PDB entry 9EHL | electron microscopy, 3.90 A resolution | chains C and L of the 18 polymer chains in the assembly

# Chain C
Name: HIV-1 BG505 SOSIP gp120, Envelope glycoprotein gp120
From: Human immunodeficiency virus 1
Reference sequence: Q2N0S5 (Q2N0S5_HV1); the construct lacks a stretch of the UniProt sequence and is renumbered around it, so the offset changes along the chain: 33-141 = UniProt 32-140; 150-185 = UniProt 141-176; 187-309 = UniProt 186-308; 312-321 = UniProt 309-318; 2 more segments
Sequence (506 residues; numbered 6 to 513 plus 10 insertion-coded residues; 12 numbers in that range are skipped by the numbering (no residue carries them; nothing is unmodelled there); the number before each row is that of its first residue; a row labelled like 185A-185I holds insertion residues (185A, then the next letters in order)):
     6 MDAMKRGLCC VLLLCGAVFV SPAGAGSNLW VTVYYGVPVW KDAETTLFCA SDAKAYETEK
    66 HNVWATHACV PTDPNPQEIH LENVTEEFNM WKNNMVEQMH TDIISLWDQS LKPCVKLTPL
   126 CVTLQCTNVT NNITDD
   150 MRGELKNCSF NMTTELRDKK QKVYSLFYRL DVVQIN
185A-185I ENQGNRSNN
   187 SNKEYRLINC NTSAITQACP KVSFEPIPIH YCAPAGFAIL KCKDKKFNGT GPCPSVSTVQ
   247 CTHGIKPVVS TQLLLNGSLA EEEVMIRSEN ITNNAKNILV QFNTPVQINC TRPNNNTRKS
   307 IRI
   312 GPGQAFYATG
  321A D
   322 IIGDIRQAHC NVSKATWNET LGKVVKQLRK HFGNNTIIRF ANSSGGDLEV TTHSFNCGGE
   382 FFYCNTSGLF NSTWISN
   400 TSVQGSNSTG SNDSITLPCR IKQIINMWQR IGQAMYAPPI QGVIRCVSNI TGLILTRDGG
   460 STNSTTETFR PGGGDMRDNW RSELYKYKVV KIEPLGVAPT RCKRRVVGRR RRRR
Not modelled in the structure: 6-32, 150-151, 185A-185I, 400-410, 506-513
Differences from the reference sequence: engineered mutation Asn-332 (Thr330 in Q2N0S5), Cys-501 (Ala498 in Q2N0S5); insertion (509-513)
Cystine bridges: Cys-54/Cys-74, Cys-119/Cys-205, Cys-126/Cys-196, Cys-131/Cys-157, Cys-218/Cys-247, Cys-228/Cys-239, Cys-296/Cys-331, Cys-378/Cys-445, Cys-385/Cys-418
Covalent attachments: N-acetylglucosamine (NAG) linked to Asn-88, Asn-133, Asn-156, Asn-160, Asn-234, Asn-295, Asn-301, Asn-339, Asn-363, Asn-386, Asn-392, Asn-448; glycan linked to Asn-197, Asn-262, Asn-276, Asn-332
Reported in the primary citation:
  - post-translational modification sites: Asn-197, Asn-276 (citing earlier work)

# Chain L
Name: IOMAmin5 Fab Light Chain
From: Homo sapiens
Notes: antibody fragment or engineered binder
Sequence (111 residues; numbered 1 to 110 plus 3 insertion-coded residues; 2 numbers in that range are skipped by the numbering (no residue carries them; nothing is unmodelled there); the number before each row is that of its first residue; a row labelled like 27A-27C holds insertion residues (27A, then the next letters in order)):
     1 QSALTQPAS
    11 VSGSPGQSIT ISCTGSS
27A-27C RDV
    28 GGFDLVSWYQ QHPGKAPKLM IYEVSKRPSG VSNRFSASKS GNTASLTISG LQAEDEADYY
    88 CYSYADG
    96 VAFGGGTKLT VLGQP
Not modelled in the structure: 1
Cystine bridges: Cys-23/Cys-88

# How chain C and chain L interact
Pairs across the interface - 14 pairs, chain C then chain L:
  Thr-278(C) / Phe-30(L)
  Thr-278(C) / Tyr-91(L)  hydrogen bond (backbone-side chain)
  Asn-279(C) / Tyr-91(L)
  Asn-280(C) / Tyr-91(L)  hydrogen bond (backbone-side chain)
  Asn-280(C) / Asp-93(L)
  Asn-280(C) / Gly-94(L)
  Arg-456(C) / Asp-93(L)  salt bridge
  Asp-457(C) / Asp-93(L)
  Gly-458(C) / Asp-93(L)
  Gly-459(C) / Asp-93(L)  hydrogen bond (backbone-backbone)
  Thr-461(C) / Arg-27A(L)
  Asn-462(C) / Arg-27A(L)  hydrogen bond
  Ser-463(C) / Arg-27A(L)
  Glu-466(C) / Asp-93(L)
Interface residues without a listed pair, chain C (13 interface residues in all): Phe-353, Ser-460
Interface residues without a listed pair, chain L (6 interface residues in all): Ala-92

# In short
Chain C and chain L form an interface of 13 and 6 residues respectively; the contacts include 4 hydrogen bonds
and 1 salt bridge. Polar pairs include Arg-456(C)/Asp-93(L), Thr-278(C)/Tyr-91(L) and Asn-280(C)/Tyr-91(L).
N-acetylglucosamine is covalently linked to Asn-88(C), Asn-133(C), Asn-156(C), Asn-160(C), Asn-234(C) and
Asn-295(C) and 6 more. From the paper: modification sites Asn-197(C) and Asn-276(C).
Chain C is HIV-1 BG505 SOSIP gp120, Envelope glycoprotein gp120 (Human immunodeficiency virus 1) and chain L
is IOMAmin5 Fab Light Chain (Homo sapiens); the structure, Structure of HIV-1 BG505 SOSIP.664 Env trimer in
complex with IOMAmin5 and 10-1074 Broadly Neutralizing Antibodies ..., was determined by electron microscopy
together with 9EHM from the same study.
